3S2Z - chains A and B; structure by X-ray diffraction, 1.76 A resolution.

[Chain A (and B)]
Molecule: Cinnamoyl esterase
Source organism: Lactobacillus johnsonii
Notes: EC 3.1.1.-; chain B of this document is another copy of the same molecule, construct and numbering; everything in this record applies to it too
UniProtKB: D3YEX6 (D3YEX6_LACJO); residues 1-249 here = UniProt positions 1-249
Chain sequence (270 residues; each row starts with the number of its first residue; numbers below 1 keep their minus sign (Met-20 is residue -20)):
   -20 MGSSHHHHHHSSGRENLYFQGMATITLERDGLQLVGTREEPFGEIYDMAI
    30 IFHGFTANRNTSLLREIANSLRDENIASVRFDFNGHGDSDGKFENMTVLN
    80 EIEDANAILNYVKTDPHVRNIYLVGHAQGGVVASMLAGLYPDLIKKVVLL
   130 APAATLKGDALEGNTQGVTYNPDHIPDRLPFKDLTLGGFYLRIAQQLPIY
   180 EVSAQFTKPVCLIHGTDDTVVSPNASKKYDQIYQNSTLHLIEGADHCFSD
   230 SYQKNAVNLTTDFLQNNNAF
Not modelled in the structure: -20 to -6, 246-249 (chain B: -20 to -6, 245-249)
Construct notes: expression tag (-20 to 0); engineered mutation Ala106 (Ser in D3YEX6)
Ligand contacts: caffeic acid (DHC): Gly33, Phe34, Ala106, Gln107, Ala132, Leu135, Asp138, Thr144, Gln145, Tyr169, Val199, Val200, His225
What the authors report for this chain:
  - mutagenesis - H32A: decreased catalytic activity
  - mutagenesis - D61A: abolished catalytic activity

[Interface between chain A and chain B]
Pairs across the interface (42; chain A residue first):
  Arg8(A) - Arg8(B)
  Arg8(A) - Asp9(B)  salt bridge
  Asp9(A) - Arg8(B)  salt bridge
  Asp9(A) - Asp9(B)
  Asp9(A) - Gly10(B)  hydrogen bond (backbone-backbone)
  Asp9(A) - Leu11(B)
  Gly10(A) - Gly10(B)
  Leu11(A) - Asp9(B)
  Leu11(A) - Gly10(B)
  Leu78(A) - Leu78(B)  hydrophobic
  Leu78(A) - Glu82(B)
  Asn79(A) - Glu82(B)
  Glu82(A) - Leu78(B)
  Glu82(A) - Asn79(B)
  Glu82(A) - Glu82(B)
  Asn85(A) - Phe168(B)
  Lys92(A) - Asp156(B)  salt bridge
  Gly117(A) - Gln175(B)  hydrogen bond (backbone-side chain)
  Leu118(A) - Phe168(B)  hydrophobic
  Leu118(A) - Arg171(B)  hydrogen bond (backbone-side chain)
  Leu118(A) - Ile172(B)  hydrophobic
  Leu118(A) - Gln175(B)
  Tyr119(A) - Phe168(B)
  Tyr119(A) - Arg171(B)
  Asp121(A) - Asp152(B)
  Asp121(A) - Arg171(B)  salt bridge
  Asp152(A) - Asp121(B)
  His153(A) - Asp121(B)
  Asp156(A) - Lys92(B)  salt bridge
  Phe168(A) - Asn85(B)
  Phe168(A) - Leu118(B)  hydrophobic
  Phe168(A) - Tyr119(B)
  Arg171(A) - Leu118(B)  hydrogen bond (side chain-backbone)
  Arg171(A) - Tyr119(B)
  Arg171(A) - Asp121(B)  salt bridge
  Gln175(A) - Gly117(B)
  Gln175(A) - Glu180(B)
  Gln175(A) - Val181(B)
  Gln175(A) - Gln184(B)
  Glu180(A) - Gln175(B)
  Val181(A) - Gln175(B)
  Gln184(A) - Gln175(B)
Other interface residues (no listed pair), chain A (28 interface residues in all): Thr76, Ile81, Pro120, Ile154, Ile172, Pro177
Other interface residues (no listed pair), chain B (28 interface residues in all): Thr76, Ile81, Pro120, His153, Ile154, Pro177

[In short]
The chain A/chain B interface involves 28 residues from each chain, with 4 hydrogen bonds and 6 salt bridges.
Among the polar pairs are Arg8(A)-Asp9(B), Lys92(A)-Asp156(B) and Asp121(A)-Arg171(B). Chain A binds caffeic
acid. The paper reports that H32A of chain A reduces catalytic activity; D61A of chain A abolishes catalytic
activity.
Chain A and chain B are both Cinnamoyl esterase (Lactobacillus johnsonii); the structure, Crystal structure of
the Lactobacillus johnsonii cinnamoyl esterase LJ0536 S106A mutant in complex with caffeic acid, was
determined by X-ray diffraction together with 3PF8, 3PF9, 3PFB, 3PFC and 3QM1 from the same study.
